7USY - chains A and D of the 7 polymer chains in the assembly; structure by electron microscopy, 3.54 A resolution.

Chain A:
Molecule: Transmembrane channel-like protein 1
From: Caenorhabditis elegans
UniProt: D3KZG3 (TMC1_CAEEL); residues 1-1285 here = UniProt positions 1-1285
Chain sequence (1285 residues; each row starts with the number of its first residue):
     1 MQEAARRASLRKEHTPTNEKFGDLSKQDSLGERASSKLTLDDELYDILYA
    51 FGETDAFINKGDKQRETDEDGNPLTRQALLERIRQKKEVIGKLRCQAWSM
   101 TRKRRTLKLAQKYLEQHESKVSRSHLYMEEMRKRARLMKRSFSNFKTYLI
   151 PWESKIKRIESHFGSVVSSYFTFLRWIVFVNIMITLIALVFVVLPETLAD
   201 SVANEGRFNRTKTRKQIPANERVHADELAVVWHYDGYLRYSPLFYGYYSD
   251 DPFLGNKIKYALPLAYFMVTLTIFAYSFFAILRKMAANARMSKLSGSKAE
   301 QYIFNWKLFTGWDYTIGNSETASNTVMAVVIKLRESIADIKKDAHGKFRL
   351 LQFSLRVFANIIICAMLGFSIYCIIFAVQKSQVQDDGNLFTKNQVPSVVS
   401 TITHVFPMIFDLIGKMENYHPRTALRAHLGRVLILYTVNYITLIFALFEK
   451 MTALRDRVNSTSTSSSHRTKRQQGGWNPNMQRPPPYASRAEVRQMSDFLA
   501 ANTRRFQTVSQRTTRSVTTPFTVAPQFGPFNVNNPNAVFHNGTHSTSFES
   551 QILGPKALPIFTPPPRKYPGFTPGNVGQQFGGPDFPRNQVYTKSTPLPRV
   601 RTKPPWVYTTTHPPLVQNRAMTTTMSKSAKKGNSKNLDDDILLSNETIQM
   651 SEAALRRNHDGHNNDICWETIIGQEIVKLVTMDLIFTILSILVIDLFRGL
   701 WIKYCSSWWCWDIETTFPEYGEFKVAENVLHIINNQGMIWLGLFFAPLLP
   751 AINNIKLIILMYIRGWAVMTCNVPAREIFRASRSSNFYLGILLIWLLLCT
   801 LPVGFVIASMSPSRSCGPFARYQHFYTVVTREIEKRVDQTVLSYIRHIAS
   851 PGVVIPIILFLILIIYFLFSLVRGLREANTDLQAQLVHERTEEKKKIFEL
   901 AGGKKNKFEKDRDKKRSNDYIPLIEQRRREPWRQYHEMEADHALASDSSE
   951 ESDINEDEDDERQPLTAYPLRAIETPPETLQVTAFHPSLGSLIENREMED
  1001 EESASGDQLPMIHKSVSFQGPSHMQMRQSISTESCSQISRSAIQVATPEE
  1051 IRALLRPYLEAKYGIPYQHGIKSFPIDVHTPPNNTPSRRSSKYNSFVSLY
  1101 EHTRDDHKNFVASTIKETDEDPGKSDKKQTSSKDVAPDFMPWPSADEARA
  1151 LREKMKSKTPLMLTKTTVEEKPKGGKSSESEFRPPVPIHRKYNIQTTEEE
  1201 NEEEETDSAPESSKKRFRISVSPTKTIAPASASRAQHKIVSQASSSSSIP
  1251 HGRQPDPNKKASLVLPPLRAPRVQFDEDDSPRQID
Not modelled in the structure: 1-74, 460-663, 881-1285
Disulfides: Cys667-Cys816
Ion coordination: Ca2+ near Asp695 (its only coordinating residue here)
Residues lining bound ligands: 1,2-Distearoyl-sn-glycerophosphoethanolamine (3PE): Lys155, Arg158, Ile688, Leu692, Ile759, Tyr762, Ile763, Gly765, Trp766
Swiss-Prot annotation at these positions:
  - region (Required for interaction with tmie): Leu696 to Tyr720, Trp766 to Val773
  - site (Required for interaction with calm-1): Glu160, Asp313, Arg780
  - glycosylation: Asn209 (N-linked (GalNAc...) asparagine)

Chain D:
Molecule: Transmembrane inner ear expressed protein
From: Caenorhabditis elegans
UniProt: Q9XXE7 (Q9XXE7_CAEEL); numbering as in UniProt (aligned over 1-117)
Chain sequence (117 residues; numbered 1 to 117; the number before each row is that of its first residue):
     1 MPSGNEEINHLSALDQFVAPGLRLWMLIALVGGVLLIMIVIVCCFMRIRI
    51 PRTKRQIDLIAAKRKLRKSTKNSAEANAHNDERAQAIVMNSMPSGGGGGA
   101 PSTSSSRHTGSRIQSQV
Not modelled in the structure: 1-17, 64-117
Covalent attachments: palmitic acid (PLM) linked to Cys43, Cys44
Residues lining bound ligands: 1,2-Distearoyl-sn-glycerophosphoethanolamine (3PE): Leu36, Ile39, Val40

Chain A / chain D interface:
Contacting residue pairs (28):
  Arg158(A) - Arg47(D)
  Asp226(A) - Leu22(D)
  Glu227(A) - Gly21(D)
  Glu227(A) - Leu22(D)
  Leu228(A) - Trp25(D)  hydrophobic
  Glu320(A) - Thr53(D)
  Leu696(A) - Ile50(D)  hydrophobic
  Gly699(A) - Ile50(D)
  Leu700(A) - Ile50(D)
  Lys703(A) - Ile50(D)
  Lys703(A) - Arg52(D)
  Glu714(A) - Arg52(D)  salt bridge
  Glu714(A) - Ile57(D)
  Tyr720(A) - Pro51(D)  hydrophobic
  Tyr720(A) - Arg52(D)
  Tyr720(A) - Ile57(D)
  Met769(A) - Arg47(D)
  Met769(A) - Arg49(D)  hydrogen bond (backbone-side chain)
  Thr770(A) - Ile48(D)
  Thr770(A) - Arg49(D)
  Thr770(A) - Ile50(D)  hydrogen bond (backbone-backbone)
  Thr770(A) - Pro51(D)
  Cys771(A) - Arg49(D)
  Cys771(A) - Ile50(D)  hydrophobic
  Cys771(A) - Pro51(D)
  Asn772(A) - Arg49(D)  hydrogen bond (backbone-side chain)
  Val773(A) - Arg49(D)
  Val773(A) - Pro51(D)  hydrophobic
Other interface residues (no listed pair), chain A (20 interface residues in all): His162, Val223, Val231, Val768
Other interface residues (no listed pair), chain D (13 interface residues in all): Met26, Lys54

Overview:
20 residues of chain A face 13 of chain D across their interface; the contacts include 3 hydrogen bonds and 1
salt bridge. Among the polar pairs are Glu714(A)-Arg52(D), Met769(A)-Arg49(D) and Asn772(A)-Arg49(D).
1,2-Distearoyl-sn-glycerophosphoethanolamine is bound between chain A and chain D.
Here chain A is Transmembrane channel-like protein 1 and chain D is Transmembrane inner ear expressed protein,
both from Caenorhabditis elegans. Entry 7USY (Structure of C. elegans TMC-1 complex with ARRD-6) was
determined by electron microscopy, deposited together with 7USW and 7USX.
